Entry 4BDO (X-ray diffraction, 2.55 A resolution); this record covers chains A and B.

# Chain A (and B)
Name: Glutamate receptor, ionotropic kainate 2
Source organism: Rattus norvegicus
Notes: fragment: ligand binding domain, residues 429-544, 667-806; chain B of this document is another copy of the same molecule, construct and numbering; everything in this record applies to it too
Reference sequence: P42260 (GRIK2_RAT); residue numbers follow UniProt; this construct covers 429-544, 667-806
Amino-acid sequence (261 residues; each row starts with the number of its first residue; note: 120 numbers in that range are skipped by the numbering (no residue carries them; nothing is unmodelled there)):
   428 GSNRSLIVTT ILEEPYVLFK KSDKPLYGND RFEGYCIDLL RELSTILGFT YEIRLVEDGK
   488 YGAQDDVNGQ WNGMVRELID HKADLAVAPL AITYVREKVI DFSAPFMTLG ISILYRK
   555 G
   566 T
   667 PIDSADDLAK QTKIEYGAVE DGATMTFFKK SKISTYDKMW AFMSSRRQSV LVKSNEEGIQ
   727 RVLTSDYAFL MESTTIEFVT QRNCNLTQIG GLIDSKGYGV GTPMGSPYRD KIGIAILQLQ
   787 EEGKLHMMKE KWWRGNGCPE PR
Not modelled in the structure: 428-430, 449-452, 493-496, 801-808 (chain B: 428-431, 448-452, 801-803, 805-808)
Sequence notes: expression tag (428, 807-808); engineered mutation Ala-531 (Lys in P42260), Gly-779 (Thr in P42260); linker (555, 566)
UniProt features mapped onto this chain:
  - binding site (L-glutamate): Pro-516, Ala-518, Arg-523, Ala-689, Thr-690, Glu-738
  - glycosylation (N-linked (GlcNAc...) asparagine): Asn-430, Asn-751
  - mutagenesis: Asn-751 (N751Q: Loss of glycosylation)
Metal / ion sites: Na+ site 1: Glu-524, Ile-527, Asp-528 (shared with Asp-776(B) of chain B); Na+ site 2: Asp-776 (shared with Glu-524(B), Ile-527(B), Asp-528(B) of chain B)
Small-molecule neighbours: 3-(carboxymethyl)-4-isopropenylproline (KAI): Glu-440, Tyr-488, Pro-516, Leu-517, Ala-518, Arg-523, Val-685, Gly-688, Ala-689, Thr-690, Asn-721, Glu-738, Tyr-764
From the paper describing this entry:
  - self-association interface (contacts with another copy of this molecule); pairs are residue here / residue on that copy: Arg-775/Arg-775
  - Na+ coordination: Asp-776
  - conformationally variable residues (domain motion): Pro-667
  - mutagenesis - K531A: increased signaling in response to kainate

# Interface between chain A and chain B
Pairs across the interface - 30 pairs, chain A then chain B:
  Ile-519(A) / Leu-783(B)  hydrophobic
  Thr-520(A) / Leu-783(B)
  Thr-520(A) / Glu-787(B)
  Tyr-521(A) / Ile-780(B)  hydrophobic
  Tyr-521(A) / Leu-783(B)
  Tyr-521(A) / Gln-784(B)
  Tyr-521(A) / Glu-787(B)  hydrogen bond (backbone-side chain)
  Glu-524(A) / Asp-776(B)
  Glu-524(A) / Ile-780(B)
  Glu-524(A) / Leu-783(B)
  Lys-525(A) / Ile-780(B)
  Asp-528(A) / Arg-775(B)  salt bridge
  Asp-528(A) / Asp-776(B)
  Phe-693(A) / Glu-787(B)
  Ser-761(A) / Gln-786(B)
  Arg-775(A) / Asp-528(B)  salt bridge
  Arg-775(A) / Arg-775(B)
  Asp-776(A) / Glu-524(B)
  Asp-776(A) / Asp-528(B)
  Ile-780(A) / Tyr-521(B)  hydrophobic
  Ile-780(A) / Glu-524(B)
  Ile-780(A) / Lys-525(B)
  Leu-783(A) / Ile-519(B)  hydrophobic
  Leu-783(A) / Thr-520(B)
  Leu-783(A) / Tyr-521(B)
  Leu-783(A) / Glu-524(B)
  Gln-784(A) / Tyr-521(B)
  Gln-786(A) / Ser-761(B)
  Glu-787(A) / Phe-693(B)
  Glu-788(A) / Ile-699(B)
Other interface residues (no listed pair), chain A (20 interface residues in all): Pro-532, Thr-535, Lys-696, Lys-762
Other interface residues (no listed pair), chain B (20 interface residues in all): Pro-532, Thr-535, Lys-696, Asp-760

# Summary
The chain A/chain B interface involves 20 residues from each chain; the contacts include 1 hydrogen bond and 2
salt bridges. Polar pairs include Asp-528(A)/Arg-775(B) and Tyr-521(A)/Glu-787(B). Ligands of chain A:
3-(carboxymethyl)-4-isopropenylproline. From the paper: K531A of chain A increases signaling in response to
kainate; Na+ coordination by Asp-776(A).
Both chains are Glutamate receptor, ionotropic kainate 2 (Rattus norvegicus). Entry 4BDO (Crystal structure of
the GluK2 K531A-T779G LBD dimer in complex with kainate) was determined by X-ray diffraction, deposited
together with 4BDL, 4BDM, 4BDN, 4BDQ and 4BDR.
